PDB entry 1QBM | X-ray diffraction, 2.37 A resolution | chains L and H

Chain L:
Protein: E8B antibody
Source organism: Mus musculus
Notes: fragment: fab fragment; antibody fragment or engineered binder
Sequence (214 residues; row label = number of the first residue in the row):
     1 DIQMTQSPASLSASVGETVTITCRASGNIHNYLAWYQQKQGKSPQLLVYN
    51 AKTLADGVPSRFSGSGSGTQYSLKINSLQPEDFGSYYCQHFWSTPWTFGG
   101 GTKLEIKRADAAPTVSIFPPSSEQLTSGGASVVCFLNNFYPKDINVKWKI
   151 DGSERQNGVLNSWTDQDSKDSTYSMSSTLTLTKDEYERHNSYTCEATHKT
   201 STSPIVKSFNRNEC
Differences from the reference sequence: conflict S85 (Thr99 in 2072141), Q89 (His103 in 2072141), I106 (Val120 in 2072141), F118 (Leu132 in 2072141)
Disulfides: C23-C88, C134-C194

Chain H:
Protein: E8B antibody
Source organism: Mus musculus
Notes: fragment: fab fragment; antibody fragment or engineered binder
Sequence (219 residues; each row starts with the number of its first residue):
     1 EVQLQQSGAELVKPGASVKLSCTASGFNIKDTYMHWVKQRPEKGLEWIGR
    51 IDPASGNTKYDPKFQDKATITADTSSNTAYLQLSSLTSEDTAVYYCAGYD
   101 YGNFDYWGQGTTLTVSSAETTPPSVYPLAPGTAALKSSMVTLGCLVKGYF
   151 PEPVTVTWNSGSLSSGVHTFPAVLQSDLYTLSSSVTVPSSTWPSQTVTCN
   201 VAHPASSTKVDKKIVPRNC
Differences from the reference sequence: conflict Q3 (Lys in S49220), Q5 (Leu in S49220), Q6 (Glu in S49220), 22 further conflict positions vs the reference (S49220) not listed
Disulfides: C22-C96, C144-C199

Chain L / chain H interface:
Cross-chain cystine bridges: C214(L)-C219(H)
Residue-residue contacts (87; chain L residue first):
  Y32(L) with Y101(H), hydrophobic
  Y36(L) with Y99(H); D105(H), hydrogen bond; W107(H)
  Q38(L) with Q39(H), hydrogen bond; Y95(H), hydrogen bond
  K42(L) with Y95(H), hydrogen bond (backbone-side chain)
  S43(L) with Y95(H); W107(H); G108(H), hydrogen bond (side chain-backbone); Q109(H)
  P44(L) with L45(H), hydrophobic; W107(H)
  L46(L) with G102(H); D105(H)
  Y49(L) with Y101(H); G102(H); N103(H)
  N50(L) with Y101(H)
  D56(L) with N103(H), hydrogen bond
  Y87(L) with Q39(H); K43(H); G44(H); L45(H)
  Q89(L) with W47(H); Y99(H), hydrogen bond
  F91(L) with D100(H); Y101(H), hydrophobic
  T94(L) with K59(H); Y60(H)
  P95(L) with W47(H), hydrophobic; D61(H)
  W96(L) with Y33(H), hydrophobic; H35(H); W47(H); D100(H); Y101(H)
  T97(L) with D61(H)
  F98(L) with V37(H), hydrophobic; L45(H); W47(H), hydrophobic; Y99(H)
  S116(L) with T141(H)
  I117(L) with P130(H); G131(H), hydrogen bond (backbone-backbone)
  F118(L) with L128(H); A129(H); P130(H); T141(H)
  P119(L) with A129(H); R217(H)
  S121(L) with Y126(H); P127(H)
  E123(L) with Y126(H); P127(H); K212(H), salt bridge
  Q124(L) with Y126(H); K147(H)
  S131(L) with L145(H); K147(H)
  F135(L) with G143(H); F170(H), hydrophobic; S182(H); S183(H); S184(H)
  N137(L) with H168(H); F170(H); S184(H), hydrogen bond
  N138(L) with H168(H)
  L160(L) with V173(H), hydrophobic; Q175(H)
  N161(L) with V173(H)
  S162(L) with F170(H); P171(H), hydrogen bond (side chain-backbone); V173(H)
  W163(L) with P171(H)
  T164(L) with T169(H); F170(H)
  S174(L) with H168(H), hydrogen bond; F170(H)
  M175(L) with F170(H)
  S176(L) with F170(H); S182(H), hydrogen bond
  K207(L) with A133(H)
  C214(L) with R217(H); N218(H), hydrogen bond (side chain-backbone); C219(H), disulfide
Other interface residues (no listed pair), chain L (49 interface residues in all): G100, S127, V133, G158, V159, D167, T180, F209, N210, E213
Other interface residues (no listed pair), chain H (54 interface residues in all): E42, E46, R50, P62, G110, V125, A134, L142, T180

In short:
Chain L and chain H form an interface of 49 and 54 residues respectively, with 1 disulfide bond, 13 hydrogen
bonds and 1 salt bridge. Among the polar pairs are E123(L)-K212(H), Y36(L)-D105(H) and Q38(L)-Q39(H).
Here chain L is E8B antibody and chain H is E8B antibody, both from Mus musculus. Entry 1QBM (Fab E8B
antibody, X-ray structure at 2.37 angstroms resolution) was determined by X-ray diffraction, deposited
together with 1QBL.
